PDB entry 3E1I | X-ray diffraction, 2.30 A resolution | chains C and G of the 4 polymer chains in the assembly

[Chain C]
Name: Fibrinogen gamma chain
Source organism: Homo sapiens
Reference sequence: P02679 (FIBG_HUMAN); residues 88-406 here correspond to UniProt positions 114-432 (UniProt number = residue number + 26)
Amino-acid sequence (319 residues; row label = number of the first residue in the row):
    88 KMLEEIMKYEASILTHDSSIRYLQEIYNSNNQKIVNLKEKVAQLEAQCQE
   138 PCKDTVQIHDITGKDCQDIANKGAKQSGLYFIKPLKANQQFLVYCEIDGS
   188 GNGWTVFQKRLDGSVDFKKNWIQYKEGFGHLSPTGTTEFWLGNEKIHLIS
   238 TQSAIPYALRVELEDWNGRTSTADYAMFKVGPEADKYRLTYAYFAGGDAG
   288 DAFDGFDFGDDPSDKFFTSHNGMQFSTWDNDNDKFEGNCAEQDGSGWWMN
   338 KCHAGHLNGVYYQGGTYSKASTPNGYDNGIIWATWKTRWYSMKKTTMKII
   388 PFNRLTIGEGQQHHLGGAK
Disordered / not traced: 88-104, 393-406
Disulfide bonds: Cys-153/Cys-182, Cys-326/Cys-339
Ion coordination: Ca2+ site 1: Glu-132 (shared with 3 residues of chain B); Ca2+ site 2: Asp-294, Gly-296, Asp-298, Asp-301; Ca2+ site 3: Asp-318, Asp-320, Phe-322, Gly-324
Curated features (UniProtKB/Swiss-Prot):
  - region: Thr-374 to Glu-396 (Gamma-chain polymerization, binding amino end of another fibrin alpha chain), Gly-397 to Lys-406 (Platelet aggregation and Staphylococcus clumping)
  - binding site (Ca(2+)): Asp-318, Asp-320, Phe-322, Gly-324
  - glycosylation: Asn-308 (N-linked (GlcNAc...) asparagine)
  - cross-link: Gln-398 (Isoglutamyl lysine isopeptide (Gln-Lys) (interchain with K-432)), Lys-406 (Isoglutamyl lysine isopeptide (Lys-Gln) (interchain with Q-424))
Reported in the primary citation:
  - Ca2+ coordination: Glu-132, Asp-294 to Asp-301

[Chain G]
Name: Gly-His-Arg-Pro-amide
Amino-acid sequence (5 residues; each row starts with the number of its first residue):
     1 GHRPX
Disordered / not traced: 5
Modified positions: NH2 (amino group) at position 5

[How chain C and chain G interact]
Contacting residue pairs - 17 pairs, chain C then chain G:
  Asp-298(C) / His-2(G)  salt bridge
  Asp-301(C) / His-2(G)
  Phe-304(C) / His-2(G)
  Thr-305(C) / Gly-1(G)
  Thr-305(C) / His-2(G)
  Phe-322(C) / Arg-3(G)
  Gln-329(C) / Arg-3(G)  hydrogen bond
  Asp-330(C) / Arg-3(G)  salt bridge
  Lys-338(C) / Gly-1(G)
  Lys-338(C) / His-2(G)  hydrogen bond (backbone-side chain)
  Lys-338(C) / Arg-3(G)  hydrogen bond (side chain-backbone)
  Cys-339(C) / Gly-1(G)  hydrogen bond (backbone-backbone)
  Cys-339(C) / His-2(G)
  Cys-339(C) / Arg-3(G)
  His-340(C) / Gly-1(G)  hydrogen bond (backbone-backbone)
  Tyr-363(C) / Arg-3(G)
  Asp-364(C) / Gly-1(G)  hydrogen bond (side chain-backbone)
Also at the interface, not in a pair above, chain C (15 interface residues in all): Phe-295, Ser-300, Arg-375
Also at the interface, not in a pair above, chain G (4 interface residues in all): Pro-4

[Overview]
The interface between chain C and chain G involves 15 residues on one side and 4 on the other; the contacts
include 6 hydrogen bonds and 2 salt bridges. Polar contacts include Asp-298(C)/His-2(G), Asp-330(C)/Arg-3(G)
and Gln-329(C)/Arg-3(G). From UniProt: 4 Ca2+-binding residues on chain C. From the paper: Ca2+ coordination
by Glu-132(C) and Asp-294(C).
Chain C is Fibrinogen gamma chain (Homo sapiens) and chain G is Gly-His-Arg-Pro-amide; the structure, Crystal
Structure of BbetaD432A Variant Fibrinogen Fragment D with the Peptide Ligand Gly-His-Arg-Pro-amide, was
determined by X-ray diffraction.
